Entry 9FUL (X-ray diffraction, 1.88 A resolution); this record covers chain A.

Chain A:
Protein: Chain A
Source organism: synthetic construct
Chain sequence (242 residues; numbered 1 to 242; the number before each row is that of its first residue):
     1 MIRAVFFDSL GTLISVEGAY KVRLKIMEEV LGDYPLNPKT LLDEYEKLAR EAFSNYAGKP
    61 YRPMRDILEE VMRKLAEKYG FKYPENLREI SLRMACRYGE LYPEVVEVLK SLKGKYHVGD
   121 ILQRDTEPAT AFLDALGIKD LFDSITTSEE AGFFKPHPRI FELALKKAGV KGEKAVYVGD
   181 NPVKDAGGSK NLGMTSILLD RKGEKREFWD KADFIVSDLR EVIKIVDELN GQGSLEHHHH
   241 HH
Disordered / not traced: 183-187, 232-242
From the paper describing this entry:
  - conformationally variable residues (order/disorder transition): R124
  - mutagenesis - M64A (5.4-fold), R65A (10-fold), R124A (180-fold), D125A (22-fold), D125N (68-fold): decreased catalytic activity
  - catalytic residues: D125
  - mutagenesis - K39A: unchanged catalytic activity

In short:
From the paper: the catalytic residue D125; M64A, R65A and R124A, among others, reduce catalytic activity; 6
substitutions were tested in all.
Chain A is Chain A (synthetic construct); the structure, Crystal structure of SNAr1.3 in complex with iodide,
was determined by X-ray diffraction, deposited together with 9FUG and 9FUO.
